9DMV - chains C and D of the 7 polymer chains in the assembly; structure by electron microscopy, 2.13 A resolution.

== Chain C ==
Molecule: Acetylcholine receptor subunit alpha
From: Homo sapiens
Reference sequence: P02708 (ACHA_HUMAN); residues -19 to 437 here correspond to UniProt positions 1-457 (UniProt number = residue number + 20)
Chain sequence (457 residues; numbered -19 to 437; the number before each row is that of its first residue; numbers below 1 keep their minus sign (Met-19 is residue -19)):
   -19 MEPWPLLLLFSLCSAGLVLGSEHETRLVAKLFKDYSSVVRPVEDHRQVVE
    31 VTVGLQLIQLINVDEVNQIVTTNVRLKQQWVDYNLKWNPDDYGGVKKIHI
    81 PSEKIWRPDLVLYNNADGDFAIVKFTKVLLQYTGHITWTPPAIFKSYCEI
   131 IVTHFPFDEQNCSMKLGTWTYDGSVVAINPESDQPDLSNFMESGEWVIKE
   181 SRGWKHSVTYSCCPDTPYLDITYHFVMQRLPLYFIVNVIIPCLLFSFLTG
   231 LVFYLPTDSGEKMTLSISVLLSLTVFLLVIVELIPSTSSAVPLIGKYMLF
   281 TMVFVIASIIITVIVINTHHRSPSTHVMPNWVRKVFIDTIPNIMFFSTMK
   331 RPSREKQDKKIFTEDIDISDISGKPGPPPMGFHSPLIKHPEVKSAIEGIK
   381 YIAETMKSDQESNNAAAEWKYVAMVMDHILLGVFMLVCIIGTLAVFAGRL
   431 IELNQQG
Not modelled in the structure: -19 to 0, 331-365, 437
Disulfide bonds: Cys128-Cys142
Glycans and other covalent adducts: glycan linked to Asn141

== Chain D ==
Molecule: Acetylcholine receptor subunit delta
From: Homo sapiens
Reference sequence: Q07001 (ACHD_HUMAN); residues -20 to 496 here correspond to UniProt positions 1-517 (UniProt number = residue number + 21)
Chain sequence (517 residues; each row starts with the number of its first residue; numbers below 1 keep their minus sign (Met-20 is residue -20)):
   -20 MEGPVLTLGLLAALAVCGSWGLNEEERLIRHLFQEKGYNKELRPVAHKEE
    30 SVDVALALTLSNLISLKEVEETLTTNVWIEHGWTDNRLKWNAEEFGNISV
    80 LRLPPDMVWLPEIVLENNNDGSFQISYSCNVLVYHYGFVYWLPPAIFRSS
   130 CPISVTYFPFDWQNCSLKFSSLKYTAKEITLSLKQDAKENRTYPVEWIII
   180 DPEGFTENGEWEIVHRPARVNVDPRAPLDSPSRQDITFYLIIRRKPLFYI
   230 INILVPCVLISFMVNLVFYLPADSGEKTSVAISVLLAQSVFLLLISKRLP
   280 ATSMAIPLIGKFLLFGMVLVTMVVVICVIVLNIHFRTPSTHVLSEGVKKL
   330 FLETLPELLHMSRPAEDGPSPGALVRRSSSLGYISKAEEYFLLKSRSDLM
   380 FEKQSERHGLARRLTTARRPPASSEQAQQELFNELKPAVDGANFIVNHMR
   430 DQNNYNEEKDSWNRVARTVDRLCLFVVTPVMVVGTAWIFLQGVYNQPPPQ
   480 PFPGDPYSYNVQDKRFI
Not modelled in the structure: -20 to 0, 345-407
Disulfide bonds: Cys130-Cys144
Glycans and other covalent adducts: N-acetylglucosamine (NAG) linked to Asn76, Asn143

== Chain C / chain D interface ==
Residue-residue contacts (115; chain C residue first):
  Val18(C) with Ile8(D), hydrophobic; Arg81(D); Leu82(D), hydrophobic; Pro83(D); Met86(D), hydrophobic
  Val19(C) with Leu1(D), hydrophobic; Glu5(D); Ile8(D), hydrophobic
  Arg20(C) with Leu1(D); Glu4(D), salt bridge
  Val22(C) with Leu1(D), hydrogen bond (backbone-backbone)
  Glu23(C) with Leu1(D), hydrogen bond (backbone-backbone)
  Asp24(C) with Leu1(D)
  His25(C) with Leu1(D); Glu3(D); Gly75(D), hydrogen bond (side chain-backbone); Ile77(D)
  Arg26(C) with Gly75(D), hydrogen bond (side chain-backbone)
  Asn47(C) with Ile43(D); Ser44(D)
  Gln48(C) with Glu186(D); Asn187(D); Gly188(D)
  Asp89(C) with Tyr106(D)
  Val91(C) with Tyr106(D), hydrophobic
  Tyr93(C) with Trp57(D)
  Asn95(C) with Asn41(D), hydrogen bond (backbone-side chain); Asn55(D), hydrogen bond (backbone-side chain); Ile125(D)
  Ala96(C) with Asn41(D); Ile43(D); Asn55(D); Ile125(D)
  Gly98(C) with Ile125(D)
  Phe100(C) with Asn55(D); Pro123(D), hydrophobic; Ala124(D); Ile125(D), hydrophobic
  Ala101(C) with Tyr106(D), hydrophobic
  Tyr127(C) with Asn41(D); Leu42(D); Thr185(D); Asn187(D)
  Glu129(C) with Thr185(D)
  Trp149(C) with Trp57(D); Cys108(D); Leu121(D), hydrogen bond (side chain-backbone); Pro123(D)
  Thr150(C) with Arg81(D), hydrogen bond (backbone-side chain); Cys108(D); Asn109(D), hydrogen bond; Leu111(D)
  Tyr151(C) with Arg81(D); Asn109(D)
  Asp152(C) with Arg81(D), salt bridge
  Val155(C) with Arg81(D)
  Gly240(C) with Glu255(D)
  Glu241(C) with Glu255(D)
  Lys242(C) with Glu255(D)
  Met243(C) with Glu255(D); Val259(D), hydrophobic
  Thr244(C) with Glu255(D), hydrogen bond
  Ile247(C) with Val259(D), hydrophobic; Ser262(D)
  Leu250(C) with Met242(D), hydrophobic
  Leu251(C) with Ser262(D); Leu265(D), hydrophobic
  Thr254(C) with Ala266(D); Val269(D); Phe270(D)
  Leu257(C) with Asn231(D); Phe270(D), hydrophobic
  Val261(C) with Asn231(D)
  Pro265(C) with Phe227(D)
  Ser266(C) with Phe227(D)
  Thr267(C) with Gly188(D), hydrogen bond (side chain-backbone); Phe227(D)
  Ser268(C) with Gly188(D), hydrogen bond (backbone-backbone); Lys224(D), hydrogen bond (side chain-backbone); Leu226(D), hydrogen bond (side chain-backbone); Phe227(D), hydrogen bond (side chain-backbone)
  Ser269(C) with Gly188(D)
  Val271(C) with Leu226(D), hydrophobic
  Leu279(C) with Ile230(D); Val234(D), hydrophobic
  Ile286(C) with Leu238(D), hydrophobic; Met242(D), hydrophobic
  Ile289(C) with Met242(D), hydrophobic; Leu245(D), hydrophobic
  Ile290(C) with Leu245(D), hydrophobic
  Val293(C) with Leu245(D)
  Ile296(C) with Leu249(D), hydrophobic; Pro250(D)
  Asn297(C) with Tyr248(D), hydrogen bond (side chain-backbone)
  His300(C) with Pro250(D)
  Arg301(C) with Tyr248(D)
  Pro303(C) with Pro343(D)
  Ser304(C) with Pro343(D)
  Thr305(C) with Ser341(D); Arg342(D); Pro343(D); Arg446(D)
  His306(C) with Ser341(D)
  Val307(C) with Ala344(D)
  His369(C) with Phe411(D)
  Glu371(C) with Val418(D); Asp419(D); Asn422(D)
  Ser374(C) with Asn422(D), hydrogen bond
  Gly378(C) with Val425(D); Arg429(D)
  Tyr381(C) with Arg429(D); Asn432(D), hydrogen bond
  Ile382(C) with Met428(D), hydrophobic
  Thr385(C) with Asn432(D)
Interface residues without a listed pair, chain C (76 interface residues in all): Pro21, Ile49, Asp97, Leu258, Ile264, Ala270, Met282, Val283, Ile294, Leu366, Val372, Ala375, Ile379
Interface residues without a listed pair, chain D (76 interface residues in all): Asn2, Ser40, Ser105, Arg127, Glu189, Pro225, Pro235, Ile239, Asp252, Ser253, Leu273, Arg277, Ala421, Ile424, Arg443

== Overview ==
The chain C/chain D interface involves 76 residues from each chain; the contacts include 18 hydrogen bonds and
2 salt bridges. Polar pairs include Arg20(C)-Glu4(D), Asp152(C)-Arg81(D) and His25(C)-Gly75(D).
N-acetylglucosamine is covalently linked to Asn76(D) and Asn143(D).
Chain C is Acetylcholine receptor subunit alpha and chain D is Acetylcholine receptor subunit delta, both from
Homo sapiens; the structure, Human muscle nAChR with fab9-bound, was determined by electron microscopy.
